7TKG - chains A and D of the 27 polymer chains in the assembly; structure by electron microscopy, 4.50 A resolution (low resolution: residue-level contacts below are approximate; hydrogen-bond / salt-bridge calls are withheld).

# Chain A
Molecule: ATP synthase subunit alpha
Source organism: Saccharomyces cerevisiae
UniProtKB: P07251 (ATPA_YEAST); residues 1-510 here correspond to UniProt positions 36-545 (UniProt number = residue number + 35)
Chain sequence (510 residues; each row starts with the number of its first residue):
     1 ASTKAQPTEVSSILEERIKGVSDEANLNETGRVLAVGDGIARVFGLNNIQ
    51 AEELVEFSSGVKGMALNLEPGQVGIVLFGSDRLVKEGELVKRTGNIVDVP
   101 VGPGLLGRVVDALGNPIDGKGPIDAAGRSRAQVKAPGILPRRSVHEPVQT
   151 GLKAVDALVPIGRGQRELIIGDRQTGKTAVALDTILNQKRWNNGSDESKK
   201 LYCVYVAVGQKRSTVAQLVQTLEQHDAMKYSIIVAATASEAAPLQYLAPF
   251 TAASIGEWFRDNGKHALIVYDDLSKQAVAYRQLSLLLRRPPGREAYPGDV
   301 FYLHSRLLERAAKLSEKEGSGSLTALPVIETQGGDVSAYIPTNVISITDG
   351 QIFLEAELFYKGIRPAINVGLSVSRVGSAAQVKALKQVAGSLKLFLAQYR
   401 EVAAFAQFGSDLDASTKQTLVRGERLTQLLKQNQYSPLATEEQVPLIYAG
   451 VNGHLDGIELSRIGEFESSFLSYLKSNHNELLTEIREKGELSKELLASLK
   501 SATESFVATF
Unresolved in the structure: 1-8, 510
Swiss-Prot annotation at these positions:
  - binding site (ATP): Gly171 to Thr178
  - site: Ser372 (Required for activity)
  - modified residue (Phosphoserine): Ser22, Ser143

# Chain D
Molecule: ATP synthase subunit beta
Source organism: Saccharomyces cerevisiae
Notes: EC 7.1.2.2
UniProtKB: P00830 (ATPB_YEAST); residues 1-478 here correspond to UniProt positions 34-511 (UniProt number = residue number + 33)
Chain sequence (478 residues; each row starts with the number of its first residue):
     1 ASAAQSTPITGKVTAVIGAIVDVHFEQSELPAILNALEIKTPQGKLVLEV
    51 AQHLGENTVRTIAMDGTEGLVRGEKVLDTGGPISVPVGRETLGRIINVIG
   101 EPIDERGPIKSKLRKPIHADPPSFAEQSTSAEILETGIKVVDLLAPYARG
   151 GKIGLFGGAGVGKTVFIQELINNIAKAHGGFSVFTGVGERTREGNDLYRE
   201 MKETGVINLEGESKVALVFGQMNEPPGARARVALTGLTIAEYFRDEEGQD
   251 VLLFIDNIFRFTQAGSEVSALLGRIPSAVGYQPTLATDMGLLQERITTTK
   301 KGSVTSVQAVYVPADDLTDPAPATTFAHLDATTVLSRGISELGIYPAVDP
   351 LDSKSRLLDAAVVGQEHYDVASKVQETLQTYKSLQDIIAILGMDELSEQD
   401 KLTVERARKIQRFLSQPFAVAEVFTGIPGKLVRLKDTVASFKAVLEGKYD
   451 NIPEHAFYMVGGIEDVVAKAEKLAAEAN
Unresolved in the structure: 1-6, 476-478
Swiss-Prot annotation at these positions:
  - binding site (ATP): Gly157 to Thr164
  - modified residue: Thr79 (Phosphothreonine), Thr204 (Phosphothreonine), Ser340 (Phosphoserine)

# Interface between chain A and chain D
Pairs across the interface (10; chain A residue first):
  Leu34(A) with Gly55(D)
  Ala35(A) with His53(D); Leu54(D)
  Val36(A) with His53(D)
  Arg82(A) with Ile33(D)
  Ile117(A) with Ala125(D)
  Ala238(A) with Gly290(D)
  Ser239(A) with Gly290(D)
  Tyr360(A) with Gln375(D); Glu376(D)
Other interface residues (no listed pair), chain A (10 interface residues in all): Val84, Gln282
Other interface residues (no listed pair), chain D (13 interface residues in all): Gln52, Phe124, Pro283, Ala286, Leu291

# In short
Chain A and chain D form an interface of 10 and 13 residues respectively. Curated annotation (UniProt) lists 8
ATP-binding residues on chain A; 8 ATP-binding residues on chain D.
Chain A is ATP synthase subunit alpha and chain D is ATP synthase subunit beta, both from Saccharomyces
cerevisiae; the structure, Yeast ATP synthase State 2catalytic(a) with 10 mM ATP backbone model, was
determined by electron microscopy (same publication as 7TJS, 7TJT, 7TJU, 7TJV, 7TJW, 7TJX and 30 further
entries).
